2YV7 - chain A; structure by X-ray diffraction, 1.70 A resolution.

Chain A:
Protein: CG10997-pa
Source organism: Drosophila melanogaster
Reference sequence: Q9VY78 (Q9VY78_DROME); residues 1-260 here = UniProt positions 1-260
Chain sequence (260 residues; each row starts with the number of its first residue):
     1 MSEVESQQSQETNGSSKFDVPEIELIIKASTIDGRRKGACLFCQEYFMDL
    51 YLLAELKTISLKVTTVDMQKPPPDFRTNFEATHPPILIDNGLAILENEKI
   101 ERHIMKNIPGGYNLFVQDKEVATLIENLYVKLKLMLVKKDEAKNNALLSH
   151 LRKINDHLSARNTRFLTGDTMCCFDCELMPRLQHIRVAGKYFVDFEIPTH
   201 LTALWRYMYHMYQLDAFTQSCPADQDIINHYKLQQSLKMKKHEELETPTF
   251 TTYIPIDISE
Disordered / not traced: 1-13, 73-77, 239-243, 259-260
Ligand contacts: Ca2+ (CA): Thr82, His83, Pro84, Pro85, Leu95, Asn97

Overview:
Chain A binds Ca2+.
Chain A is CG10997-pa (Drosophila melanogaster); the structure, Crystal structure of the CLIC homolog from
drosophila melanogaster, was determined by X-ray diffraction together with 2YV9 from the same study.
